Entry 7T5X (X-ray diffraction, 2.20 A resolution); this record covers chains A and C of the 3 polymer chains in the assembly.

# Chain A (and C)
Protein: Acyl-[acyl-carrier-protein]--UDP-N-acetylglucosamine O-acyltransferase
Organism: Pseudomonas aeruginosa PA7
Notes: EC 2.3.1.129; chain C of this document is another copy of the same molecule, construct and numbering; everything in this record applies to it too
UniProtKB: A6V1E4 (LPXA_PSEA7); residues 1-258 here = UniProt positions 1-258
Sequence (258 residues; row label = number of the first residue in the row):
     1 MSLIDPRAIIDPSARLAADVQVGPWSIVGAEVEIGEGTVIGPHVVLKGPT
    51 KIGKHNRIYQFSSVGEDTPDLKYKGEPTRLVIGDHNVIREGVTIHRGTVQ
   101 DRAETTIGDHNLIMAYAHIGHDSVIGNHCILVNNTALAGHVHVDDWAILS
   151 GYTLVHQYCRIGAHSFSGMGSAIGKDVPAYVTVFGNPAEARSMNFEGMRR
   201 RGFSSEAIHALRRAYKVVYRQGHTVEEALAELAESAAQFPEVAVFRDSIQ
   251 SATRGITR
Unresolved in the structure: 1 (chain C: 1-2)
Small-molecule neighbours:
  - F4L (Nalpha-(tert-butoxycarbonyl)-N-1H-tetrazol-5-yl-D-tryptophanamide), molecule 1: Asp70, Ala136, Leu137, Ala138, Leu154, Val155, His156
  - F4L, molecule 2: Ile130, Val132, Asn133, Ile148, Ser150, Gly151, Tyr152, Phe166, Gly168, Met169, Phe184

# Interface between chain A and chain C
Residue-residue contacts - 43 pairs, chain A then chain C:
  Arg7(A) with Trp25(C)
  Ile9(A) with Arg7(C); Pro24(C), hydrophobic; Trp25(C), hydrophobic
  Trp25(A) with Trp25(C); His43(C), hydrogen bond (backbone-side chain)
  Ile27(A) with Trp25(C), hydrophobic; Pro42(C), hydrophobic
  His43(A) with His43(C), hydrogen bond; Phe61(C)
  Val45(A) with Gln60(C); Phe61(C), hydrophobic
  Phe61(A) with Phe61(C); Tyr116(C)
  Ser63(A) with Gln60(C), hydrogen bond; Phe61(C); Glu90(C)
  Glu66(A) with Tyr59(C); Gln60(C), hydrogen bond; Arg89(C); Glu90(C)
  Asp67(A) with Arg89(C), hydrogen bond (backbone-side chain)
  Thr68(A) with Arg89(C)
  Pro69(A) with Arg89(C); Leu112(C); Met114(C), hydrophobic
  Asp70(A) with Met114(C)
  Gly91(A) with Tyr116(C), hydrogen bond (backbone-side chain)
  Thr93(A) with Tyr116(C)
  His95(A) with Arg89(C), hydrogen bond; Glu90(C), salt bridge
  Tyr116(A) with Tyr116(C)
  His118(A) with Asn133(C)
  Asn134(A) with Asn134(C); Tyr152(C), hydrogen bond (backbone-side chain)
  Ala136(A) with Tyr152(C), hydrophobic
  Tyr152(A) with Tyr152(C), hydrophobic
  Leu154(A) with Gly151(C); Tyr152(C), hydrophobic; Met169(C), hydrophobic; Gly170(C)
  Asn186(A) with Met169(C), hydrogen bond (side chain-backbone); Gly170(C)
Interface residues without a listed pair, chain A (28 interface residues in all): Ser26, Ser62, Val92, His156, Ala172
Interface residues without a listed pair, chain C (20 interface residues in all): Ala115

# Overview
Chain A and chain C form an interface of 28 and 20 residues respectively, with 9 hydrogen bonds and 1 salt
bridge. Polar pairs include His95(A)-Glu90(C), Trp25(A)-His43(C) and His43(A)-His43(C). Chain A binds compound
F4L.
Chain A and chain C are both Acyl-[acyl-carrier-protein]--UDP-N-acetylglucosamine O-acyltransferase
(Pseudomonas aeruginosa PA7); the structure, P. aeruginosa LpxA in complex with ligand L6, was determined by
X-ray diffraction (same publication as 7T5R, 7T5S, 7T5Z, 7T60 and 7T61).
